5XRU - chain A; structure by X-ray diffraction, 1.90 A resolution.

== Chain A ==
Protein: adenylate kinase
From: Notothenia coriiceps
Amino-acid sequence (193 residues; row label = number of the first residue in the row):
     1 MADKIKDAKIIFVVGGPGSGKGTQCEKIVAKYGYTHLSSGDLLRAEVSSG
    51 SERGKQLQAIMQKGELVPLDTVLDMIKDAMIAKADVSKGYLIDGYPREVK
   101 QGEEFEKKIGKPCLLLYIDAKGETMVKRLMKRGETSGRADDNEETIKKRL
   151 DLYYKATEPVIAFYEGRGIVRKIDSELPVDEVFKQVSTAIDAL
Disordered / not traced: 1-7
Ligand contacts: bis(adenosine)-5'-pentaphosphate (AP5): Gly16, Pro17, Gly18, Ser19, Gly20, Lys21, Gly22, Thr23, Ser39, Gly40, Leu43, Arg44, Met61, Glu65, Leu66, Val67, Val72, Gly94, Tyr95, Arg97, Gln101, Arg128, Leu129, Arg132, Arg138, Asp140, Arg149, Ser175, Leu177, Pro178, Val179, Val182
Reported in the primary citation:
  - contacts within the chain: Cys25-Ile28 (hydrophobic contact), Ile28-Leu91 (hydrophobic contact), Ile28-Leu116 (hydrophobic contact), Ile28-Val186 (hydrophobic contact), Ile28-Ile190 (hydrophobic contact), Val13-Ile118 (hydrophobic contact), Leu116-Ile118 (hydrophobic contact), Ile118-Ile173 (hydrophobic contact), Leu116-Ile173 (hydrophobic contact), Arg171-Ile173 (hydrophobic contact), Ile173-Val182 (hydrophobic contact), Ile173-Val186 (hydrophobic contact)
  - conformationally variable residues (side-chain flip): Ile173

== Summary ==
Ligands of chain A: bis(adenosine)-5'-pentaphosphate. The paper reports conformational variability at Ile173;
contacts within the chain involving Ile28, Cys25 and Leu91 among others.
Chain A is adenylate kinase (Notothenia coriiceps); the structure, Crystal structure of Notothenia coriiceps
adenylate kinase variant, was determined by X-ray diffraction (same publication as 5XZ2 and 5X6K).
